7TKD - chains 0 and 1 of the 27 polymer chains in the assembly; structure by electron microscopy, 7.70 A resolution (low resolution: residue-level contacts below are approximate; hydrogen-bond / salt-bridge calls are withheld).

Chain 0 (and 1):
Name: ATP synthase subunit 9, mitochondrial
From: Saccharomyces cerevisiae
Notes: chain 1 of this document is another copy of the same molecule, construct and numbering; everything in this record applies to it too
UniProtKB: P61829 (ATP9_YEAST); numbering as in UniProt (aligned over 1-76)
Amino-acid sequence (76 residues; each row starts with the number of its first residue):
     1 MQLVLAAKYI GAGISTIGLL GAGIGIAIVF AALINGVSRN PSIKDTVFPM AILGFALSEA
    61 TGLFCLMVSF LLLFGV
Unresolved in the structure: 76
Swiss-Prot annotation at these positions:
  - site: Glu59 (Reversibly protonated during proton transport)
  - modified residue: Met1 (N-formylmethionine)
  - natural variant: Thr46 (T46L: In strain: DS400/A3 and KL14-4A), Leu53 (L53F: In strain: DS400/A3, DS401 and 1 more), Leu57 (L57V: In oligomycin-resistant mutant and cross-resistance to venturicidin), Cys65 (C65S: In oligomycin-resistant mutant)

Chain 0 / chain 1 interface:
Pairs across the interface - 7 pairs, chain 0 then chain 1:
  Gly11(0) - Tyr9(1)
  Gly11(0) - Gly13(1)
  Ile14(0) - Gly13(1)
  Ser15(0) - Gly13(1)
  Gly18(0) - Thr16(1)
  Gly18(0) - Leu20(1)
  Gly21(0) - Leu20(1)
Also at the interface, not in a pair above, chain 0 (8 interface residues in all): Ala7, Gly25, Ser58
Also at the interface, not in a pair above, chain 1 (8 interface residues in all): Ile17, Gly23, Ile24, Ala27

In short:
The chain 0/chain 1 interface involves 8 residues from each chain.
Chain 0 and chain 1 are both ATP synthase subunit 9, mitochondrial (Saccharomyces cerevisiae); the structure,
Yeast ATP synthase State 1catalytic(h) with 10 mM ATP backbone model, was determined by electron microscopy
(same publication as 7TJS, 7TJT, 7TJU, 7TJV, 7TJW, 7TJX and 30 further entries).
